Entry 1WOR (X-ray diffraction, 1.95 A resolution); this record covers chain A.

# Chain A
Molecule: Aminomethyltransferase
From: Thermotoga maritima
Notes: EC 2.1.2.10
UniProt: Q9WY54 (GCST_THEMA); numbering as in UniProt (aligned over 1-364)
Amino-acid sequence (364 residues; each row starts with the number of its first residue):
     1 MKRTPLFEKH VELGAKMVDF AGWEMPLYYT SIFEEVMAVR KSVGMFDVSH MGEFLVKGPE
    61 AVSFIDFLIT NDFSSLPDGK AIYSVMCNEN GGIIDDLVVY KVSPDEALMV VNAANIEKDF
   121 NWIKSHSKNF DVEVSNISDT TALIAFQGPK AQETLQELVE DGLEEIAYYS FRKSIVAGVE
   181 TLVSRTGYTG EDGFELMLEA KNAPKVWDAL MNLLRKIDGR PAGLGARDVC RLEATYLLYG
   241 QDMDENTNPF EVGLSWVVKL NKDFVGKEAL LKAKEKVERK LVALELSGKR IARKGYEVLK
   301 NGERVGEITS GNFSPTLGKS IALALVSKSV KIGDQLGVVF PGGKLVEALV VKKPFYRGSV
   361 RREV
Not modelled in the structure: 363-364
Residues lining bound ligands: dihydrolipoic acid (RED): Val18, Phe20, Leu27, His50, Met51, Asn112, Tyr188, Leu224, Arg227, Asp228, Arg231, Leu238

# In short
Bound to chain A: dihydrolipoic acid.
Chain A is Aminomethyltransferase (Thermotoga maritima); the structure, Crystal Structure of T-protein of the
Glycine Cleavage System, was determined by X-ray diffraction, deposited together with 1WOO and 1WOS.
